PDB entry 8UUJ | electron microscopy, 2.62 A resolution | chains A and D of the 5 polymer chains in the assembly

Chain A:
Molecule: Guanine nucleotide-binding protein G(i) subunit alpha-1
From: Homo sapiens
Reference sequence: P63096 (GNAI1_HUMAN); residues 1-354 here = UniProt positions 1-354
Sequence (354 residues; numbered 1 to 354; the number before each row is that of its first residue):
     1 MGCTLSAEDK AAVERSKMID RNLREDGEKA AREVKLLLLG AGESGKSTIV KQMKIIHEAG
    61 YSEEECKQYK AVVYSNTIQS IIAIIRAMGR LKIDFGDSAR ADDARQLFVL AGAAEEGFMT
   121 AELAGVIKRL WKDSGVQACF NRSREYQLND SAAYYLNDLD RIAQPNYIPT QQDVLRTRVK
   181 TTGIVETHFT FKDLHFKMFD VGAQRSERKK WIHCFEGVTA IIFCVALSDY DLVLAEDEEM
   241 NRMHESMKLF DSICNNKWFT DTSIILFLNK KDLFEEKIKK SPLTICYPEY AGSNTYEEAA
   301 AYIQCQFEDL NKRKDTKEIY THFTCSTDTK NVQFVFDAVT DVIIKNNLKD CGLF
Not modelled in the structure: 1-3, 54-181, 234-240
Differences from the reference sequence: engineered mutation Ala203 (Gly in P63096), Ser326 (Ala in P63096)
Curated features (UniProtKB/Swiss-Prot):
  - region: Lys35 to Thr48 (G1 motif), Asp173 to Thr181 (G2 motif), Phe196 to Gly202, Gln204, Arg205 (G3 motif), Ile265 to Asp272 (G4 motif), Thr324, Cys325, Thr327 to Thr329 (G5 motif)
  - binding site (GTP): Glu43 to Thr48, Ser151, Leu175 to Thr181, Asp200 to Gly202, Gln204, Asn269 to Asp272
  - binding site (Mg(2+)): Ser47, Thr181
  - modified residue: Arg178 (ADP-ribosylarginine), Gln204 (Deamidated glutamine), Cys351 (ADP-ribosylcysteine)
  - lipidation: Gly2 (N-myristoyl glycine), Cys3 (S-palmitoyl cysteine)
  - natural variant: Gly40 (G40C: In NEDHISB; G40R: In NEDHISB), Gly45 (G45D: In NEDHISB), Thr48 (T48I: In NEDHISB; T48K: In NEDHISB), Gln52 (Q52P: In NEDHISB), Ser75 (deletion: In NEDHISB; uncertain significance), Gln172 (deletion: In NEDHISB), Asp173 (D173V: In NEDHISB), Glu186 to Phe189 (deletion: In NEDHISB; uncertain significance), Cys224 (C224Y: In NEDHISB), Lys270 (K270N: In NEDHISB; K270R: In NEDHISB), Asp272 (D272G: In NEDHISB), Val332 (V332E: In NEDHISB; uncertain significance)
  - mutagenesis: Gly42 (G42R: Abolishes switch to an activated conformation and dissociation from beta and gamma subunits upon GTP binding. Abolishes interaction with RGS family members), Glu116 (E116L: Enhances interaction (inactive GDP-bound) with RGS14), Gln147 (Q147L: Enhances interaction (inactive GDP-bound) with RGS14), Glu245 (E245L: Enhances interaction (inactive GDP-bound) with RGS14)

Chain D:
Molecule: scFv16
From: Lama glama
Notes: antibody fragment or engineered binder
Sequence (267 residues; each row starts with the number of its first residue; note: 3 numbers in that range are skipped by the numbering (no residue carries them; nothing is unmodelled there); a row labelled like 120A-120O holds insertion residues (120A, then the next letters in order)):
     1 DVQLVESGGG LVQPGGSRKL SCSASGFAFS SFGMHWVRQA PEKGLEWVAY ISSGSGTIYY
    61 ADTVKGRFTI SRDDPKNTLF LQMTSLRSED TAMYYCVRSI YYYGSSPFDF WGQGTTLTVS
120A-120O SGGGGSGGGGSGGGG
   124 SDIVMTQATS SVPVTPGESV SISCRSSKSL LHSNGNTYLY WFLQRPGQSP QLLIYRMSNL
   184 ASGVPDRFSG SGSGTAFTLT ISRLEAEDVG VYYCMQHLEY PLTFGAGTKL ELKAAALEVL
   244 FQGPHHHHHH HH
Not modelled in the structure: 1, 120A-120O, 236-255
Disulfides: Cys22-Cys96, Cys147-Cys217

How chain A and chain D interact:
Pairs across the interface (24):
  Thr4(A) - His155(D)  hydrogen bond (backbone-side chain)
  Leu5(A) - His155(D)
  Ser6(A) - His155(D)
  Ser6(A) - Asn157(D)
  Ser6(A) - Tyr161(D)  hydrogen bond
  Ala7(A) - Leu221(D)
  Ala7(A) - Tyr223(D)  hydrophobic
  Glu8(A) - Tyr101(D)
  Glu8(A) - Pro107(D)
  Glu8(A) - Tyr161(D)
  Glu8(A) - Tyr163(D)  hydrogen bond
  Glu8(A) - Arg179(D)  salt bridge
  Glu8(A) - His220(D)
  Asp9(A) - Asn157(D)  hydrogen bond
  Ala11(A) - Tyr101(D)  hydrophobic
  Ala12(A) - Tyr101(D)
  Glu14(A) - Ser52(D)  hydrogen bond
  Glu14(A) - Gly56(D)
  Glu14(A) - Thr57(D)  hydrogen bond
  Arg15(A) - Ile100(D)
  Arg15(A) - Tyr101(D)
  Arg15(A) - Tyr102(D)
  Met18(A) - Ser53(D)
  Met18(A) - Gly54(D)
Interface residues without a listed pair, chain D (19 interface residues in all): Ser31, Tyr50

Summary:
11 residues of chain A face 19 of chain D across their interface, with 6 hydrogen bonds and 1 salt bridge.
Among the polar pairs are Glu8(A)-Arg179(D), Thr4(A)-His155(D) and Ser6(A)-Tyr161(D).
Here chain A is Guanine nucleotide-binding protein G(i) subunit alpha-1 (Homo sapiens) and chain D is scFv16
(Lama glama). Entry 8UUJ (CryoEM Structure of HCA2 DREADD Gi1 in complex with FCH-2296413) was determined by
electron microscopy together with 9CIB and 8UTD from the same study.
